Entry 9DWJ (electron microscopy, 3.40 A resolution); this record covers chains F and I of the 11 polymer chains in the assembly.

[Chain F]
Molecule: Histone H4
Organism: Homo sapiens
UniProtKB: P62805 (H4_HUMAN); residues 1-102 here correspond to UniProt positions 2-103 (UniProt number = residue number + 1)
Sequence (102 residues; each row starts with the number of its first residue):
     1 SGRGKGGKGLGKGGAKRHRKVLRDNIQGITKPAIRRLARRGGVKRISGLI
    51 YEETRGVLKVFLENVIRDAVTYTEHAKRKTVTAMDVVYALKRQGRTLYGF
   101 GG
Disordered / not traced: 1-20, 102
UniProt features mapped onto this chain:
  - DNA-binding region: Lys16 to Lys20
  - modified residue: Ser1 (N-acetylserine), Arg3 (Asymmetric dimethylarginine), Lys5 (N6-(2-hydroxyisobutyryl)lysine), Lys8 (N6-(2-hydroxyisobutyryl)lysine), Lys12 (N6-(2-hydroxyisobutyryl)lysine), Lys16 (N6-(2-hydroxyisobutyryl)lysine), Lys20 (N6,N6,N6-trimethyllysine), Lys31 (N6-(2-hydroxyisobutyryl)lysine), Lys44 (N6-(2-hydroxyisobutyryl)lysine), Ser47 (Phosphoserine), Tyr51 (Phosphotyrosine), Lys59 (N6-(2-hydroxyisobutyryl)lysine), Lys77 (N6-(2-hydroxyisobutyryl)lysine), Lys79 (N6-(2-hydroxyisobutyryl)lysine), Thr80 (Phosphothreonine), Tyr88 (Phosphotyrosine), Lys91 (N6-(2-hydroxyisobutyryl)lysine)
  - cross-link (Glycyl lysine isopeptide (Lys-Gly)): Lys12 (interchain with G-Cter in SUMO2), Lys20 (interchain with G-Cter in SUMO2), Lys31 (interchain with G-Cter in SUMO2), Lys59 (interchain with G-Cter in SUMO2), Lys79 (interchain with G-Cter in SUMO2), Lys91 (interchain with G-Cter in SUMO2)

[Chain I]
Molecule: 601 I strand (damaged strand 1)
Sequence (106 nucleotides; row label = number of the first residue in the row):
     1 ATCGAGAATCCCGGTGCCGAGGCCGCTCAATTGGTCGTAGACAGCTCTAG
    51 CACCGCTTAAACGCACGTACGCGCTGTCCCCCGCGTTTTAACCGCCAAGG
   101 GGATTA

[How chain F and chain I interact]
Residue-residue contacts (13; chain F residue first):
  Arg35(F) - DC82(I)  salt bridge to the phosphate
  Arg35(F) - DG83(I)  salt bridge to the phosphate
  Arg45(F) - DC81(I)  hydrogen bond to the sugar
  Arg45(F) - DC82(I)  phosphate contact
  Ile46(F) - DC81(I)  sugar contact
  Ile46(F) - DC82(I)  hydrogen bond to the phosphate
  Ser47(F) - DC81(I)  phosphate contact
  Gly48(F) - DC81(I)  hydrogen bond to the phosphate
  Arg78(F) - DG102(I)  phosphate contact
  Arg78(F) - DA103(I)  phosphate contact
  Lys79(F) - DG101(I)  phosphate contact
  Lys79(F) - DG102(I)  hydrogen bond to the phosphate
  Thr80(F) - DG102(I)  hydrogen bond to the phosphate
Interface residues without a listed pair, chain F (11 interface residues in all): Tyr51, Lys77, Thr82

[Overview]
11 residues of chain F and 6 residues of chain I are in contact, with 5 hydrogen bonds and 2 salt bridges.
Polar pairs include Arg45(F)-DC81(I), Ile46(F)-DC82(I) and Gly48(F)-DC81(I). UniProt lists a DNA-binding
region on chain F.
Chain F is Histone H4 (Homo sapiens) and chain I is 601 I strand (damaged strand 1); the structure, Nucleosome
containing a 1-nt gap at SHL-3.5, was determined by electron microscopy.
